PDB entry 8VY8 | X-ray diffraction, 2.40 A resolution | chains E and G of the 8 polymer chains in the assembly

== Chain E (and G) ==
Molecule: Alpha-bungarotoxin isoform V31
Source organism: Bungarus multicinctus
Notes: chain G of this document is another copy of the same molecule, construct and numbering; everything in this record applies to it too
UniProtKB: P60616 (3L21V_BUNMU); residues 1-74 here correspond to UniProt positions 22-95 (UniProt number = residue number + 21)
Sequence (76 residues; row label = number of the first residue in the row; numbers below 1 keep their minus sign (Met-1 is residue -1)):
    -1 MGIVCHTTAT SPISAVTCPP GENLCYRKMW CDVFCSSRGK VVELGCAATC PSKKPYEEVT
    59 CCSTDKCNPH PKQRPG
Disordered / not traced: -1 to 0 (chain G: -1)
Sequence notes: expression tag (-1 to 0)
Cystine bridges: Cys3-Cys23, Cys16-Cys44, Cys29-Cys33, Cys48-Cys59, Cys60-Cys65

== Chain E / chain G interface ==
Residue-residue contacts (13):
  Ala7(E) - Val14(G)
  Thr8(E) - Thr8(G)
  Thr8(E) - Ser12(G)  hydrogen bond
  Thr8(E) - Ala13(G)
  Ser9(E) - Ala13(G)  hydrogen bond (backbone-backbone)
  Pro10(E) - Ser12(G)
  Ser12(E) - Thr8(G)
  Ser12(E) - Ser9(G)  hydrogen bond (side chain-backbone)
  Ser12(E) - Pro10(G)  hydrogen bond (side chain-backbone)
  Ser12(E) - Ser12(G)
  Ala13(E) - Thr8(G)
  Ala13(E) - Ser9(G)  hydrogen bond (backbone-backbone)
  Val14(E) - Ala7(G)
Also at the interface, not in a pair above, chain E (9 interface residues in all): Thr5, Thr15
Also at the interface, not in a pair above, chain G (9 interface residues in all): Thr5, Thr15

== Summary ==
The chain E/chain G interface involves 9 residues from each chain, with 5 hydrogen bonds. Polar contacts
include Thr8(E)-Ser12(G), Ser12(E)-Ser9(G) and Ser12(E)-Pro10(G).
Both chains are Alpha-bungarotoxin isoform V31 (Bungarus multicinctus). Entry 8VY8 (Recombinant alpha
bungarotoxin complexed with HAP peptide) was determined by X-ray diffraction.
